PDB entry 3O93 | X-ray diffraction, 1.84 A resolution | chains A and C of the 4 polymer chains in the assembly

== Chain A (and C) ==
Molecule: nicotinamidase
From: Streptococcus pneumoniae
Notes: chain C of this document is another copy of the same molecule, construct and numbering; everything in this record applies to it too
Reference sequence: Q97PM2 (Q97PM2_STRPN); numbering as in UniProt (aligned over 1-191)
Chain sequence (211 residues; row label = number of the first residue in the row; numbers below 1 keep their minus sign (Met-19 is residue -19)):
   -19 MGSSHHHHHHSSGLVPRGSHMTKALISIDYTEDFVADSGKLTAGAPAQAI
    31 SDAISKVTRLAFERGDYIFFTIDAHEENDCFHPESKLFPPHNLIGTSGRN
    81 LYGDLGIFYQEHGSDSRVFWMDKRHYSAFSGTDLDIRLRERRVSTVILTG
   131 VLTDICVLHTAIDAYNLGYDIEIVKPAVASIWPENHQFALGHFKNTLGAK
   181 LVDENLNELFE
Not modelled in the structure: -19 to 0, 191 (chain C: -19 to 0, 57-58, 191)
Differences from the reference sequence: expression tag (-19 to 0)
Modified / non-standard residues: Cys136 (s-(pyridin-3-ylcarbonyl)-l-cysteine; JJJ)
Metal / ion sites: Zn2+: Asp53, His55, Glu64, His71, Cys136

== How chain A and chain C interact ==
Pairs across the interface (16; chain A residue first):
  Asp115(A) - Arg119(C)  salt bridge
  Arg119(A) - Asp115(C)  salt bridge
  Arg119(A) - Arg119(C)
  Arg119(A) - Leu147(C)  hydrogen bond (side chain-backbone)
  Arg119(A) - Gly148(C)
  Arg119(A) - Tyr149(C)
  Arg122(A) - Ser124(C)
  Arg122(A) - Gly148(C)  hydrogen bond (side chain-backbone)
  Arg122(A) - Asp150(C)  salt bridge
  Ser124(A) - Arg122(C)
  Asn146(A) - Ile116(C)
  Leu147(A) - Arg119(C)  hydrogen bond (backbone-side chain)
  Gly148(A) - Arg119(C)
  Gly148(A) - Arg122(C)  hydrogen bond (backbone-side chain)
  Tyr149(A) - Arg119(C)
  Asp150(A) - Arg122(C)  salt bridge
Other interface residues (no listed pair), chain A (11 interface residues in all): Ile116, Val123
Other interface residues (no listed pair), chain C (11 interface residues in all): Val123, Asn146

== Overview ==
Chain A and chain C each contribute 11 residues to their interface; the contacts include 4 hydrogen bonds and
4 salt bridges. Among the polar pairs are Asp115(A)-Arg119(C), Arg122(A)-Asp150(C) and Arg119(A)-Leu147(C).
The Zn2+ site is built by Asp53(A), His55(A), Glu64(A), His71(A) and Cys136(A).
Chain A and chain C are both nicotinamidase (Streptococcus pneumoniae); the structure, High resolution crystal
structures of Streptococcus pneumoniae nicotinamidase with trapped intermediates provide insights into
catalytic mechanism ..., was determined by X-ray diffraction together with 3O90, 3O91, 3O92 and 3O94 from the
same study.
